Entry 8VN8 (X-ray diffraction, 1.60 A resolution); this record covers chains C and B of the 4 polymer chains in the assembly.

== Chain C ==
Molecule: 21-nt DNA strand
Sequence (21 nucleotides; numbered 401 to 421; the number before each row is that of its first residue):
   401 TTGACTCTCTTAAGAGAGTCA
Metal / ion sites: Mg2+: DA413, DG414 (shared with Asn319(B) of chain B); Na+: DA413, DG414 (shared with Asn319(B) of chain B)

== Chain B ==
Protein: Intron-encoded endonuclease I-PpoI
Organism: Physarum polycephalum
Notes: EC 3.1.-.-
UniProtKB: Q94702 (PPO1_PHYPO); residues 202-363 here correspond to UniProt positions 2-163 (UniProt number = residue number - 200)
Sequence (162 residues; numbered 202 to 363; the number before each row is that of its first residue):
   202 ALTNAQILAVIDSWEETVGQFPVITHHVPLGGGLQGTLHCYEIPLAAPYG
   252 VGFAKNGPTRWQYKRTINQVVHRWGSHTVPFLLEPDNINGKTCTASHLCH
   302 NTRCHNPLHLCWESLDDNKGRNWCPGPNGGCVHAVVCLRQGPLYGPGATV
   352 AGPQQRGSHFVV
Metal / ion sites: Zn2+ site 1: Cys241, Cys300, Cys305, His310; Mg2+: Asn319 (shared with DA413(C), DG414(C) of chain C); Na+: Asn319 (shared with DA413(C), DG414(C) of chain C); Zn2+ site 2: Cys325, Cys332, His334, Cys338

== How chain C and chain B interact ==
Pairs across the interface - 26 pairs, chain C then chain B:
  DA413(C) with Leu316(B), base contact; Asn319(B), phosphate contact; Lys320(B), base contact; Asn323(B), hydrogen bond to the phosphate; Leu344(B), phosphate contact
  DG414(C) with Arg261(B), base contact; Thr295(B), phosphate contact; Ala296(B), phosphate contact; Ser297(B), phosphate contact; His298(B), salt bridge to the phosphate; Leu316(B), sugar contact; Asn319(B), hydrogen bond to the phosphate
  DA415(C) with Asn257(B), base contact; Arg261(B), salt bridge to the phosphate; Thr279(B), phosphate contact; Thr295(B), phosphate contact; Ala296(B), hydrogen bond to the phosphate; Trp313(B), phosphate contact
  DG416(C) with Asn257(B), hydrogen bond to the base; Gln263(B), base contact; Trp275(B), phosphate contact; Gly276(B), hydrogen bond to the phosphate
  DA417(C) with Asn257(B), base contact; Gln263(B), base contact; Arg274(B), hydrogen bond to the base
  DG418(C) with Arg274(B), hydrogen bond to the base
Other interface residues (no listed pair), chain C (7 interface residues in all): DA412
Other interface residues (no listed pair), chain B (18 interface residues in all): Thr303

== In short ==
7 residues of chain C face 18 of chain B across their interface; the contacts include 7 hydrogen bonds and 2
salt bridges. Among the polar pairs are DG416(C)-Asn257(B), DA417(C)-Arg274(B) and DG418(C)-Arg274(B). The
Mg2+ site is built by Asn319(B), DA413(C) and DG414(C).
Here chain C is a 21-nt DNA strand and chain B is Intron-encoded endonuclease I-PpoI (Physarum polycephalum).
Entry 8VN8 (Homing endonuclease I-PpoI-DNA complex:reaction at pH8.0 (Tris) with 500 uM Mg2+ for 40s) was
determined by X-ray diffraction together with 8VMO, 8VMP, 8VMQ, 8VMR, 8VMS, 8VMT and 35 further entries from
the same study.
